Entry 7US2 (electron microscopy, 2.76 A resolution); this record covers chains F and P of the 7 polymer chains in the assembly.

[Chain F]
Molecule: Caseinolytic peptidase B protein homolog
Organism: Homo sapiens
Notes: EC 3.6.1.-
UniProt: Q9H078 (CLPB_HUMAN); numbering as in UniProt (aligned over 127-707)
Chain sequence (581 residues; row label = number of the first residue in the row):
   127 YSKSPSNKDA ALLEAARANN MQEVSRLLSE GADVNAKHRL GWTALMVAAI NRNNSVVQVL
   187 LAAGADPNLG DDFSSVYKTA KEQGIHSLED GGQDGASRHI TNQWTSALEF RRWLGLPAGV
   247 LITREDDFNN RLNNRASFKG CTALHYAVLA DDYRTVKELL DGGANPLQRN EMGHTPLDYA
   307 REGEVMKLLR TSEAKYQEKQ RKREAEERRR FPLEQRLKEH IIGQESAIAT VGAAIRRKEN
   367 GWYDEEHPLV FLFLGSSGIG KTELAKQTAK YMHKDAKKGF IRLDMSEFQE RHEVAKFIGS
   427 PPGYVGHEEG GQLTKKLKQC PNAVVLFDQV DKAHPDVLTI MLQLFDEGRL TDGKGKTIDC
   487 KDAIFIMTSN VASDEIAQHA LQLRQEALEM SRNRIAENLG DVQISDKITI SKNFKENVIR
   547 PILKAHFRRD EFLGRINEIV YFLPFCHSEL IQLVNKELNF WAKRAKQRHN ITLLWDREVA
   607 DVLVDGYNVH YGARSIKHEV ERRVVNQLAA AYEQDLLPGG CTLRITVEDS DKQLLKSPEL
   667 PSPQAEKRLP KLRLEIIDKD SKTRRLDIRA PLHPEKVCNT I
Disordered / not traced: 127-317, 524-534, 655-675, 697-707
Construct notes: conflict Gln455 (Glu in Q9H078)
UniProt features mapped onto this chain:
  - region: Leu507 to Thr535 (Regulatory)
  - binding site (ATP): His346, Ile348, Ser383, Gly384, Ile385, Gly386, Lys387, Thr388, Asn496, Arg561, Arg620
  - modified residue: Lys589 (N6-acetyllysine)
  - natural variant: Thr268 (T268M: In MGCA7B), Tyr272 (Y272C: In MGCA7B), Thr388 (T388K: In SCN9), Lys404 (K404T: In MGCA7A), Arg408 (R408G: In MGCA7B), Met411 (M411I: In MGCA7B), Pro427 (P427L: In MGCA7A), Glu435 to Gly436 (sequence variant, change not given here; In MGCA7B), Cys486 (C486R: In MGCA7B), Asn496 (N496K: In SCN9), Glu501 (E501K: In MGCA7B), Glu557 (E557K: In SCN9), 11 further natural variant entries in UniProt
  - mutagenesis: Arg178 (R178E: Shows higher order assembly but disaggregase activity is severely impaired by 70-80%), Arg257 (R257E: Shows higher order assembly but disaggregase activity is severely impaired by 70-80%), Lys387 (K387A: Loss of ATP hydrolysis activity. Loss of ATP-dependent protein disaggregase activity), Arg417 (R417A: No effect on ATPase activity but shows decreased disaggregase activity), Tyr430 (Y430A: Decreased ATP hydrolysis activity. Loss of ATP-dependent protein disaggregase activity), Val431 (V431G: Decreased ATP hydrolysis activity. Loss of ATP-dependent protein disaggregase activity), Arg475 (R475Q: Severely decreased ATP hydrolysis activity. Loss of ATP-dependent protein disaggregase activity), Arg650 (R650P: No effect on ATP hydrolysis activity. Loss of ATP-dependent protein disaggregase activity)
Ion coordination: Mg2+: Thr388 (together with ATP-gamma-S)
Residues lining bound ligands: ATP-gamma-S (AGS; phosphothiophosphoric acid-adenylate ester): His346, Ile347, Ile348, Ser382, Ser383, Gly384, Ile385, Gly386, Lys387, Thr388, Glu389, Asp454, Gln455, Thr494, Asn496, Phe571, Leu579, Lys582, Ala619, Arg620, Lys623
Reported in the primary citation:
  - binding site for Substrate (chain P): Tyr430, Val431
  - binding site for ATP-gamma-S: Lys387, Thr388, Asp454, Asn496, Arg561, Arg620
  - catalytic residues: Arg561
  - self-association interface (contacts with another copy of this molecule): Glu639

[Chain P]
Molecule: Substrate
Organism: Homo sapiens
Chain sequence (14 residues; each row starts with the number of its first residue; X marks 14 residues of unknown identity (built as UNK)):
     1 XXXXXXXXXX XXXX

[How chain F and chain P interact]
Chain F residues in contact with chain P, 4 residues: His418, Gly429, Tyr430, Val431

[Summary]
No residue of chain F is in contact with chain P. Ligands of chain F: ATP-gamma-S. Curated annotation
(UniProt) lists 11 ATP-binding residues and 8 mutagenesis sites on chain F. From the paper: the catalytic
residue Arg561(F); a binding site for ATP-gamma-S at Lys387(F), Thr388(F) and Asp454(F) among others.
Here chain F is Caseinolytic peptidase B protein homolog and chain P is Substrate, both from Homo sapiens.
Entry 7US2 (PARL-cleaved Skd3 (human ClpB) E455Q Nucleotide Binding Domain hexamer bound to ATPgammaS, open
conformation) was determined by electron microscopy.
